PDB entry 6HE9 | electron microscopy, 6.35 A resolution (low resolution: residue-level contacts below are approximate; hydrogen-bond / salt-bridge calls are withheld) | chains F and M of the 34 polymer chains in the assembly

Chain F:
Name: Proteasome subunit alpha
From: Archaeoglobus fulgidus (strain ATCC 49558 / VC-16 / DSM 4304 / JCM 9628 / NBRC 100126)
Notes: EC 3.4.25.1; engineered mutation(s): 0
Reference sequence: O29760 (PSA_ARCFU); residue numbers follow UniProt; this construct covers 5-246
Chain sequence (242 residues; row label = number of the first residue in the row):
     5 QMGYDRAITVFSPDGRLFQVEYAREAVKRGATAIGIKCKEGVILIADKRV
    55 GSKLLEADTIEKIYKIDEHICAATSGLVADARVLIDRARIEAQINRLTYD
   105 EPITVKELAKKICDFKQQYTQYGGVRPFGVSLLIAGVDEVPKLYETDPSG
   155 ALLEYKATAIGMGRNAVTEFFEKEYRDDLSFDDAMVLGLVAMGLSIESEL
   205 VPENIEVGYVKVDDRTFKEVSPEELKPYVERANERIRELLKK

Chain M:
Name: Proteasome-activating nucleotidase
From: Archaeoglobus fulgidus (strain ATCC 49558 / VC-16 / DSM 4304 / JCM 9628 / NBRC 100126)
Reference sequence: O28303 (PAN_ARCFU); residue numbers follow UniProt; this construct covers 9-398
Chain sequence (390 residues; numbered 9 to 398; the number before each row is that of its first residue):
     9 LLEKLKKLEEDYYKLRELYRRLEDEKKFIESERIRYEREVRRLRSEVERL
    59 RSPPLLVGVVSDILEDGRVVVKSSTGPKFVVNTSQYINEEELKPGARVAL
   109 NQQTLAIVNVLPTSKDPMVYGFEVEEKPEVSYEDIGGLDVQIEEIREAVE
   159 LPLLKPELFAEVGIEPPKGVLLYGPPGTGKTLLAKAVANQTRATFIRVVG
   209 SEFVQKYIGEGARLVREVFQLAKEKAPSIIFIDELDAIAARRTNSDTSGD
   259 REVQRTMMQLLAELDGFDPRGDVKVIGATNRIDILDPAILRPGRFDRIIE
   309 VPLPTFEGRIQIFKIHTRKMKLAEDVDFKELARITEGASGADIKAICTEA
   359 GMFAIREERAKVTMLDFTKAIEKVLKKTTPIPDLKGVMFV
Ligand contacts: ADP (adenosine-5'-diphosphate): Lys176, Asp273, Arg299, Arg302

Interface between chain F and chain M:
Contacting residue pairs (15):
  Met6(F) with Arg249(M); Asp291(M)
  Arg33(F) with Asp391(M); Phe397(M)
  Gly34(F) with Val398(M)
  Ala35(F) with Val398(M)
  Lys66(F) with Val398(M)
  Thr78(F) with Val398(M)
  Ser79(F) with Val398(M)
  Gly80(F) with Phe397(M); Val398(M)
  Leu81(F) with Phe397(M)
  Val82(F) with Met396(M); Phe397(M); Val398(M)
Also at the interface, not in a pair above, chain F (11 interface residues in all): Ala30
Also at the interface, not in a pair above, chain M (8 interface residues in all): Lys393, Gly394

In short:
11 residues of chain F face 8 of chain M across their interface. Bound to chain M: ADP.
Chain F is Proteasome subunit alpha and chain M is Proteasome-activating nucleotidase, both from Archaeoglobus
fulgidus (strain ATCC 49558 / VC-16 / DSM 4304 / JCM 9628 / NBRC 100126); the structure, PAN-proteasome in
state 2, was determined by electron microscopy, deposited together with 6HE5, 6HE7, 6HE8, 6HEA, 6HEC and 6HED.
